2XB6 - chains A and C; structure by X-ray diffraction, 2.60 A resolution.

== Chain A ==
Name: Neuroligin-4, X-linked
Organism: Homo sapiens
Notes: fragment: cholinesterase-like domain, residues 43-619
UniProtKB: Q8N0W4 (NLGNX_HUMAN); residues 44-619 here = UniProt positions 44-619
Sequence (588 residues; row label = number of the first residue in the row; note: 44 numbers in that range are skipped by the numbering (no residue carries them; nothing is unmodelled there); numbers below 1 keep their minus sign (Asp-12 is residue -12)):
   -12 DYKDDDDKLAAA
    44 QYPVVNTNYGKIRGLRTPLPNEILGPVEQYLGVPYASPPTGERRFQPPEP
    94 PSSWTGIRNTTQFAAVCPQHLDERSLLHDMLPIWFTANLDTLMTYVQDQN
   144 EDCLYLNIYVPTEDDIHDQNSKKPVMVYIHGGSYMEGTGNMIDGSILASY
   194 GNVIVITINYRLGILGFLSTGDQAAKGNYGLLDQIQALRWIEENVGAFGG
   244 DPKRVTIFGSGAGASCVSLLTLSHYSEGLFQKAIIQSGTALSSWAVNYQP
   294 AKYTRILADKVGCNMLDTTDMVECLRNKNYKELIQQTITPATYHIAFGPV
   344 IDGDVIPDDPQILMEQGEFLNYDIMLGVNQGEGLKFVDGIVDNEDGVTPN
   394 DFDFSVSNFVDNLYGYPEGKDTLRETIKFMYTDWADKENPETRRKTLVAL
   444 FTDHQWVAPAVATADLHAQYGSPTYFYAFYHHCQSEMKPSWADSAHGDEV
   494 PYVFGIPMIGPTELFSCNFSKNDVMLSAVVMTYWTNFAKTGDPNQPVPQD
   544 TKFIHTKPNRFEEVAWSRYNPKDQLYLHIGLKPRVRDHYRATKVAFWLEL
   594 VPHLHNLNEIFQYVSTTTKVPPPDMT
Disordered / not traced: -12 to -2, 63-66, 157-163, 541-556, 599-619
Sequence notes: expression tag (-12 to -1); cloning artifact (561)
Swiss-Prot annotation at these positions:
  - region: Gln359 to Asn364 (Interaction with NRXN1)
  - glycosylation (N-linked (GlcNAc...) asparagine): Asn102, Asn511
Cystine bridges: Cys110-Cys146, Cys306-Cys317, Cys476-Cys510
Glycans and other covalent adducts: N-acetylglucosamine (NAG) linked to Asn102, Asn511
From the paper describing this entry:
  - Ca2+ coordination through a water molecule: Gln359, Glu361
  - specificity-determining residues: Gly464 (proposed by the authors, not directly observed)
  - conformationally variable residues (loop rearrangement, side-chain flip): Cys110 to Cys146, His267, Glu270, Glu361, Leu363, Tyr463, Gln477 to Ser487, Ile502 to Ser513
  - post-translational modification sites: Asn102, Asn511

== Chain C ==
Name: Neurexin-1-beta
Organism: Rattus norvegicus
Notes: fragment: lns domain, residues 80-258
UniProtKB: Q63373 (NRX1B_RAT); the author numbering skips numbers that UniProt does not, so the offset changes along the chain: 80-200 = UniProt 80-200; 231-288 = UniProt 201-258
Sequence (179 residues; numbered 80 to 288; 30 numbers in that range are skipped by the numbering (no residue carries them; nothing is unmodelled there); the number before each row is that of its first residue):
    80 GGHAGTTYIFSKGGGQITYKWPPNDRPSTRADRLAIGFSTVQKEAVLVRV
   130 DSSSGLGDYLELHIHQGKIGVKFNVGTDDIAIEESNAIINDGKYHVVRFT
   180 RSGGNATLQVDSWPVIERYPA
   231 GRQLTIFNSQATIIIGGKEQGQPFQGQLSGLYYNGLKVLNMAAENDANIA
   281 IVGNVRLV
Disordered / not traced: 80-81
Swiss-Prot annotation at these positions:
  - binding site (Ca(2+)): Asp137, Val154
  - glycosylation: Asn184 (N-linked (GlcNAc...) asparagine)
Metal / ion sites: Ca2+: Asp137, Val154, Ile236, Asn238
From the paper describing this entry:
  - Ca2+ coordination: Asp137, Val154, Ile236, Asn238
  - mutagenesis - N103A: unchanged binding to Neuroligin-4, X-linked (chain A)
  - mutagenesis - R109A, R232A, R232E: decreased binding to NL1

== How chain A and chain C interact ==
Pairs across the interface (22; chain A residue first):
  His267(A) with Arg109(C)
  Glu270(A) with Arg109(C), salt bridge
  Gln359(A) with Arg232(C), hydrogen bond; Leu234(C)
  Gly360(A) with Ile236(C); Asn238(C), hydrogen bond (backbone-side chain)
  Glu361(A) with Leu234(C); Thr235(C), hydrogen bond; Ile236(C), hydrogen bond (side chain-backbone)
  Phe362(A) with Ile236(C)
  Leu363(A) with Ser107(C); Arg109(C)
  Asn364(A) with Arg105(C), hydrogen bond (side chain-backbone); Pro106(C); Ser107(C), hydrogen bond (side chain-backbone)
  Asp366(A) with Asn103(C)
  Gln462(A) with Leu135(C)
  Tyr463(A) with Asn238(C); Ser239(C)
  Gly464(A) with Ser239(C)
  Pro466(A) with Asn103(C)
  Arg561(A) with Pro102(C), hydrogen bond (side chain-backbone)
Interface residues without a listed pair, chain C (14 interface residues in all): Thr108
From the paper, about this interface:
  - specific contacts: Glu270(A)-Arg109(C), Tyr463(A)-Leu135(C) (hydrophobic contact), Asn103(C)-Arg561(A), Arg109(C)-His267(A), Arg109(C)-Leu363(A), Ile236(C)-Glu361(A), Ser239(C)-Gly464(A)
  - interface residues, chain A: His267(A), Gln359(A), Glu361(A), Gln462(A), Tyr463(A)
  - interface residues, chain C: Arg109(C), Arg232(C), Leu234(C)
  - hot spots on chain C (mutagenesis) - I236A (>95% reduction): decreased binding to Neuroligin-4, X-linked (chain A)

== Overview ==
The chain A/chain C interface involves 14 residues from each chain, with 7 hydrogen bonds and 1 salt bridge.
Polar pairs include Glu270(A)-Arg109(C), Gln359(A)-Arg232(C) and Gly360(A)-Asn238(C). The paper describes
contacts between Glu270(A) and Arg109(C), Asn103(C) and Arg561(A) and Arg109(C) and His267(A) among others; a
hydrophobic contact between Tyr463(A) and Leu135(C). The paper reports that R109A, R232A and R232E of chain C
reduce binding to NL1; interface residues His267(A), Gln359(A) and Arg109(C) among others; 5 substitutions
were tested in all.
Chain A is Neuroligin-4, X-linked (Homo sapiens) and chain C is Neurexin-1-beta (Rattus norvegicus); the
structure, Revisited crystal structure of Neurexin1beta-Neuroligin4 complex, was determined by X-ray
diffraction.
